PDB entry 8AXK | electron microscopy, 4.05 A resolution (low resolution: residue-level contacts below are approximate; hydrogen-bond / salt-bridge calls are withheld) | chains U and d of the 85 polymer chains in the assembly

# Chain U (and d)
Name: Protein MxiH
Source organism: Shigella flexneri
Notes: chain d of this document is another copy of the same molecule, construct and numbering; everything in this record applies to it too
Reference sequence: P0A223 (MXIH_SHIFL); residue numbers follow UniProt; this construct covers 1-83
Amino-acid sequence (98 residues; each row starts with the number of its first residue; numbers below 1 keep their minus sign (Met-14 is residue -14)):
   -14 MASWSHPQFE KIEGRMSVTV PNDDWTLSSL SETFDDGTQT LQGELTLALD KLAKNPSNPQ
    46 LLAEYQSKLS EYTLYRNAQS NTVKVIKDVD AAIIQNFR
Disordered / not traced: -14 to 23 (chain d: -14 to 1)
Sequence notes: initiating methionine (-14); expression tag (-13 to 0)

# Interface between chain U and chain d
Contacting residue pairs - 22 pairs, chain U then chain d:
  Asn40(U) - Trp10(d)
  Asn40(U) - Thr11(d)
  Ser42(U) - Thr11(d)
  Ser42(U) - Leu12(d)
  Ser42(U) - Asp75(d)
  Asn43(U) - Asn7(d)
  Asn43(U) - Asp8(d)
  Asn43(U) - Asp9(d)
  Asn43(U) - Trp10(d)
  Pro44(U) - Trp10(d)
  Pro44(U) - Asp75(d)
  Pro44(U) - Ile78(d)
  Gln45(U) - Asp8(d)
  Leu46(U) - Asp8(d)
  Leu47(U) - Asp75(d)
  Leu47(U) - Ile78(d)
  Leu47(U) - Ile79(d)
  Leu47(U) - Phe82(d)
  Tyr50(U) - Phe82(d)
  Gln51(U) - Ile78(d)
  Gln51(U) - Asn81(d)
  Gln51(U) - Phe82(d)
Interface residues without a listed pair, chain U (10 interface residues in all): Ala48

# In short
The interface between chain U and chain d involves 10 residues on one side and 11 on the other.
Chain U and chain d are both Protein MxiH (Shigella flexneri); the structure, Type 3 secretion system export
apparatus core, inner rod and needle of Shigella flexneri, was determined by electron microscopy, deposited
together with 8AXL and 8AXN.
